2HMI - chains A and B of the 6 polymer chains in the assembly; structure by X-ray diffraction, 2.80 A resolution.

== Chain A ==
Molecule: Subunit of V-1 reverse transcriptase
Organism: Human immunodeficiency virus 1
Notes: EC 2.7.7.49
UniProtKB: P03366 (POL_HV1B1); residues 1-558 here correspond to UniProt positions 599-1156 (UniProt number = residue number + 598)
Chain sequence (558 residues; each row starts with the number of its first residue):
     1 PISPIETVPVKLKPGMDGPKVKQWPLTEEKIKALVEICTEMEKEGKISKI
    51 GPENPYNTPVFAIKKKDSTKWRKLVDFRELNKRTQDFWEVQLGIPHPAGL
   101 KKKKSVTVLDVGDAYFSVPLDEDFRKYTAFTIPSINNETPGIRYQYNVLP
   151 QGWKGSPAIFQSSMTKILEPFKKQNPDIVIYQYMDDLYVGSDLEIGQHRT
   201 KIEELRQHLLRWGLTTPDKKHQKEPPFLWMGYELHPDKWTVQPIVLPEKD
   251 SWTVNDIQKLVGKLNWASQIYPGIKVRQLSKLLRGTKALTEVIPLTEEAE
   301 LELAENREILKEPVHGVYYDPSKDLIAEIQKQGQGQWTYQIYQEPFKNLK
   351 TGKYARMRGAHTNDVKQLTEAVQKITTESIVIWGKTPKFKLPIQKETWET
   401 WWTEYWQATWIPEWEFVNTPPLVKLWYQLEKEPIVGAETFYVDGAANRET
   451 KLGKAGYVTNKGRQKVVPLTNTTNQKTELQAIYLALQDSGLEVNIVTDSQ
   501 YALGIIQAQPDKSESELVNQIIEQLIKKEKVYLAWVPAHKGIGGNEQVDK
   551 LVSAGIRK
Sequence notes: engineered mutation Ser280 (Cys447 in P03366)
UniProt features mapped onto this chain:
  - binding site (Mg(2+)): Asp186
  - site: Trp402 (Essential for RT p66/p51 heterodimerization)

== Chain B ==
Molecule: Hisubunit of V-1 reverse transcriptase
Organism: Human immunodeficiency virus 1
Notes: EC 2.7.7.49
UniProtKB: P03366 (POL_HV1B1); residues 1-430 here correspond to UniProt positions 599-1028 (UniProt number = residue number + 598)
Chain sequence (430 residues; numbered 1 to 430; the number before each row is that of its first residue):
     1 PISPIETVPVKLKPGMDGPKVKQWPLTEEKIKALVEICTEMEKEGKISKI
    51 GPENPYNTPVFAIKKKDSTKWRKLVDFRELNKRTQDFWEVQLGIPHPAGL
   101 KKKKSVTVLDVGDAYFSVPLDEDFRKYTAFTIPSINNETPGIRYQYNVLP
   151 QGWKGSPAIFQSSMTKILEPFKKQNPDIVIYQYMDDLYVGSDLEIGQHRT
   201 KIEELRQHLLRWGLTTPDKKHQKEPPFLWMGYELHPDKWTVQPIVLPEKD
   251 SWTVNDIQKLVGKLNWASQIYPGIKVRQLSKLLRGTKALTEVIPLTEEAE
   301 LELAENREILKEPVHGVYYDPSKDLIAEIQKQGQGQWTYQIYQEPFKNLK
   351 TGKYARMRGAHTNDVKQLTEAVQKITTESIVIWGKTPKFKLPIQKETWET
   401 WWTEYWQATWIPEWEFVNTPPLVKLWYQLE
Sequence notes: engineered mutation Ser280 (Cys447 in P03366)
UniProt features mapped onto this chain:
  - binding site (Mg(2+)): Asp186
  - site: Trp402 (Essential for RT p66/p51 heterodimerization)

== Interface between chain A and chain B ==
Pairs across the interface (111; chain A residue first):
  Val8(A) - Glu53(B)
  Pro9(A) - Glu53(B)
  Gln85(A) - Glu53(B)  hydrogen bond (side chain-backbone)
  Asp86(A) - Lys20(B)  salt bridge
  Asp86(A) - Pro55(B)
  Phe87(A) - Pro52(B)
  Phe87(A) - Glu53(B)
  Phe87(A) - Pro55(B)
  Trp88(A) - Lys20(B)
  Trp88(A) - Val21(B)
  Trp88(A) - Lys22(B)
  Trp88(A) - Pro52(B)
  Trp88(A) - Asn54(B)
  Trp88(A) - Pro55(B)
  Trp88(A) - Asn57(B)
  Trp88(A) - Thr131(B)  hydrogen bond
  Trp88(A) - Arg143(B)
  Val90(A) - Pro140(B)
  Val90(A) - Gly141(B)  hydrogen bond (backbone-backbone)
  Val90(A) - Arg143(B)
  Gln91(A) - Lys22(B)  hydrogen bond (backbone-side chain)
  Leu92(A) - Gln23(B)
  Leu92(A) - Asn137(B)  hydrogen bond (backbone-side chain)
  Gly93(A) - Asn137(B)  hydrogen bond (backbone-side chain)
  Ile94(A) - Asn137(B)
  Pro95(A) - Asn136(B)
  His96(A) - Asn136(B)  hydrogen bond (backbone-side chain)
  Gly99(A) - Asn136(B)
  Leu100(A) - Asn136(B)
  Lys101(A) - Ile135(B)
  Ala158(A) - Pro52(B)  hydrophobic
  Ser162(A) - Pro52(B)
  Thr165(A) - Pro140(B)
  Glu169(A) - Lys49(B)  salt bridge
  Lys172(A) - Thr139(B)
  Val179(A) - Glu138(B)
  Ile180(A) - Glu138(B)
  Tyr181(A) - Asn136(B)  hydrogen bond
  Tyr181(A) - Glu138(B)
  Gln182(A) - Glu138(B)  hydrogen bond (backbone-backbone)
  Gln182(A) - Thr139(B)
  Gln182(A) - Pro140(B)
  Arg356(A) - Glu396(B)  salt bridge
  Arg358(A) - Gln394(B)
  Arg358(A) - Glu396(B)  salt bridge
  Gln373(A) - Glu396(B)
  Gln373(A) - Thr397(B)  hydrogen bond
  Gln373(A) - Thr400(B)
  Gln373(A) - Trp401(B)
  Thr376(A) - Trp401(B)
  Thr377(A) - Thr400(B)
  Ile380(A) - Leu26(B)
  Ile380(A) - Thr27(B)
  Val381(A) - Pro25(B)  hydrophobic
  Val381(A) - Ile135(B)
  Val381(A) - Asn136(B)  hydrogen bond (backbone-backbone)
  Ile382(A) - Asn136(B)
  Gly384(A) - Thr27(B)  hydrogen bond (backbone-side chain)
  Gly384(A) - Glu28(B)  hydrogen bond (backbone-backbone)
  Trp402(A) - Lys331(B)  hydrogen bond (backbone-side chain)
  Trp402(A) - Gln334(B)
  Tyr405(A) - Lys331(B)  hydrogen bond (backbone-side chain)
  Trp406(A) - Lys331(B)
  Trp406(A) - Gln332(B)
  Trp406(A) - Gly333(B)
  Trp406(A) - Lys424(B)
  Gln407(A) - Lys331(B)
  Gln407(A) - Asp364(B)
  Gln407(A) - Pro392(B)  hydrogen bond (side chain-backbone)
  Gln407(A) - Ile393(B)
  Gln407(A) - Gln394(B)  hydrogen bond
  Ala408(A) - Trp337(B)  hydrophobic
  Ala408(A) - Asp364(B)
  Ala408(A) - Pro392(B)  hydrogen bond (backbone-backbone)
  Ala408(A) - Ile393(B)
  Ala408(A) - Gln394(B)
  Thr409(A) - Asp364(B)  hydrogen bond (backbone-side chain)
  Trp410(A) - Thr362(B)
  Trp410(A) - Asn363(B)
  Trp410(A) - Val365(B)  hydrophobic
  Trp410(A) - Tyr405(B)
  Pro412(A) - Trp401(B)
  Glu432(A) - Asn255(B)
  Pro433(A) - Asn255(B)
  Pro433(A) - Thr290(B)
  Ile434(A) - Thr290(B)
  Val435(A) - Thr290(B)
  Val435(A) - Glu291(B)
  Thr439(A) - Ala288(B)
  Thr439(A) - Leu289(B)
  Tyr441(A) - Gln258(B)  hydrogen bond
  Tyr441(A) - Gly285(B)
  Thr459(A) - Thr286(B)
  Asn460(A) - Thr286(B)
  Asn460(A) - Lys287(B)
  Asn460(A) - Ala288(B)
  Asn494(A) - Leu289(B)
  Asn494(A) - Thr290(B)
  Val496(A) - Leu289(B)  hydrophobic
  Gln500(A) - Pro420(B)
  Gln500(A) - Pro421(B)
  Gln500(A) - Leu422(B)
  Tyr532(A) - Asn255(B)  hydrogen bond
  Tyr532(A) - Leu289(B)  hydrophobic
  Val536(A) - Gln258(B)
  Ile542(A) - Gln258(B)
  Ile542(A) - Leu283(B)
  Gly543(A) - Leu283(B)  hydrogen bond (backbone-backbone)
  Gly543(A) - Gly285(B)
  Gly544(A) - Gly285(B)
  Gly544(A) - Thr286(B)
Other interface residues (no listed pair), chain A (70 interface residues in all): Ile159, Trp383, Thr386, Thr403, Gly436, Val458, Leu503, Ala534, Trp535, Pro537, Lys540, Gln547
Other interface residues (no listed pair), chain B (64 interface residues in all): Gly51, Pro133, Ser134, Asp256, Val261, Gly262, Asn265, Ser280, Arg284, Leu368

== Overview ==
The interface between chain A and chain B involves 70 residues on one side and 64 on the other, with 22
hydrogen bonds and 4 salt bridges. Among the polar pairs are Asp86(A)-Lys20(B), Glu169(A)-Lys49(B) and
Arg356(A)-Glu396(B).
Chain A is Subunit of V-1 reverse transcriptase and chain B is Hisubunit of V-1 reverse transcriptase, both
from Human immunodeficiency virus 1; the structure, HIV-1 reverse transcriptase/fragment of fab 28/DNA
complex, was determined by X-ray diffraction.
